Entry 6TVF (X-ray diffraction, 2.60 A resolution); this record covers chains B and H of the 6 polymer chains in the assembly.

Chain B (and H):
Protein: Hemagglutinin HA2
From: Influenza A virus
Notes: chain H of this document is another copy of the same molecule, construct and numbering; everything in this record applies to it too
UniProt: A0A0A7HR51 (A0A0A7HR51_9INFA); residues 1-176 here correspond to UniProt positions 333-508 (UniProt number = residue number + 332)
Amino-acid sequence (177 residues; row label = number of the first residue in the row):
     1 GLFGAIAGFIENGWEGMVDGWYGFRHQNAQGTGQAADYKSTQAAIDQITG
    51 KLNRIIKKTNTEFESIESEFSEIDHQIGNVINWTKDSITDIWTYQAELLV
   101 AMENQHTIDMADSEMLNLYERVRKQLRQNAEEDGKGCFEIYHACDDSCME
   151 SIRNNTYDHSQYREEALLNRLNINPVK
Not modelled in the structure: 173-177
Sequence notes: expression tag (177)
Disulfides: Cys144-Cys148
Glycans and other covalent adducts: N-acetylglucosamine (NAG) linked to Asn82, Asn154
Bound ions: Ca2+ site 1: Glu64 (together with N-acetylglucosamine) (shared with 1 residue of chain A; Asn79(H) of chain H); Ca2+ site 2: Asn79 (together with N-acetylglucosamine) (shared with 1 residue of chain I; 1 residue of chain J)

Chain B / chain H interface:
Residue-residue contacts (49; chain B residue first):
  Phe3(B) - Leu2(H)
  Phe3(B) - Phe3(H)  hydrophobic
  Arg54(B) - Leu98(H)
  Thr59(B) - Asp90(H)  hydrogen bond
  Thr61(B) - Asp90(H)  hydrogen bond
  Phe63(B) - Trp83(H)
  Phe63(B) - Asp86(H)
  Phe63(B) - Ser87(H)
  Phe63(B) - Asp90(H)
  Glu64(B) - Asn79(H)
  Glu64(B) - Trp83(H)
  Ile66(B) - Asn79(H)
  Ile66(B) - Trp83(H)  hydrophobic
  Ile73(B) - Gln76(H)
  Ile81(B) - Val80(H)  hydrophobic
  Thr84(B) - Thr84(H)
  Lys85(B) - Trp83(H)
  Ile88(B) - Ile91(H)  hydrophobic
  Ile91(B) - Ile91(H)  hydrophobic
  Trp92(B) - Ile91(H)
  Trp92(B) - Tyr94(H)  hydrophobic
  Gln95(B) - Tyr94(H)
  Gln95(B) - Gln95(H)  hydrogen bond
  Gln95(B) - Leu98(H)
  Leu99(B) - Tyr94(H)
  Leu99(B) - Leu98(H)  hydrophobic
  Met102(B) - Met102(H)  hydrophobic
  His106(B) - Gln105(H)
  Met110(B) - Leu2(H)  hydrophobic
  Ser113(B) - Leu2(H)  hydrogen bond (side chain-backbone)
  Asn117(B) - Gly1(H)
  Asn117(B) - Leu2(H)
  Asn117(B) - Phe3(H)
  Asn117(B) - Gly4(H)
  Arg123(B) - Glu132(H)  salt bridge
  Lys124(B) - Tyr119(H)
  Lys124(B) - Glu132(H)
  Lys124(B) - Gly134(H)
  Arg127(B) - Glu131(H)  salt bridge
  Arg127(B) - Glu132(H)
  Arg127(B) - Glu139(H)  salt bridge
  Arg127(B) - Tyr141(H)  hydrogen bond
  Gln128(B) - Glu131(H)
  Gln128(B) - Arg170(H)  hydrogen bond
  Arg163(B) - Glu131(H)  salt bridge
  Arg163(B) - Tyr141(H)
  Arg163(B) - Arg170(H)  hydrogen bond (side chain-backbone)
  Leu167(B) - Arg170(H)
  Leu171(B) - Leu171(H)  hydrophobic
Interface residues without a listed pair, chain B (31 interface residues in all): Glu62, Ile77, Asp109
Interface residues without a listed pair, chain H (31 interface residues in all): Phe9, Ile77, Ile88, Ala101, Asp109

Summary:
Chain B and chain H each contribute 31 residues to their interface; the contacts include 7 hydrogen bonds and
4 salt bridges. Polar contacts include Arg123(B)-Glu132(H), Arg127(B)-Glu131(H) and Arg127(B)-Glu139(H).
N-acetylglucosamine is covalently linked to Asn82(B) and Asn154(B).
Both chains are Hemagglutinin HA2 (Influenza A virus). Entry 6TVF (Crystal structure of the haemagglutinin
from a H10N7 seal influenza virus isolated in Germany in complex ...) was determined by X-ray diffraction,
deposited together with 6TJW, 6TJY, 6TVA, 6TVB, 6TVC, 6TVD and 9 further entries.
